PDB entry 5XTZ | X-ray diffraction, 2.10 A resolution | chains A and B of the 5 polymer chains in the assembly

== Chain A (and B) ==
Protein: YEATS domain-containing protein 4
Organism: Homo sapiens
Notes: chain B of this document is another copy of the same molecule, construct and numbering; everything in this record applies to it too
UniProtKB: O95619 (YETS4_HUMAN); residue numbers follow UniProt; this construct covers 15-159
Amino-acid sequence (163 residues; row label = number of the first residue in the row; numbers below 1 keep their minus sign (Gly-3 is residue -3)):
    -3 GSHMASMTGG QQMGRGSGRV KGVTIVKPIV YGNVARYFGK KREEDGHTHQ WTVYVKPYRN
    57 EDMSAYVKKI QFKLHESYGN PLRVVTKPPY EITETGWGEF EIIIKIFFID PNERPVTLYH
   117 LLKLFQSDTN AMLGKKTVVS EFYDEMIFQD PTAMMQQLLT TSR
Unresolved in the structure: -3 to 18, 158-159 (chain B: -3 to 17, 124-131, 158-159)
Construct notes: expression tag (-3 to 14)
From the paper describing this entry:
  - mutagenesis - W93A: decreased localization to chromatin occupancy
  - binding site for Thr-lys-ala-ala-arg-aly-ser-ala-pro-ala: His71, Ser73, Tyr74, Trp93, Gly94, Phe96

== Interface between chain A and chain B ==
Pairs across the interface (19):
  Ser123(A) - Pro85(B)
  Ser123(A) - Glu87(B)
  Asp124(A) - Thr48(B)
  Asp124(A) - Glu87(B)  hydrogen bond (backbone-side chain)
  Asp124(A) - Thr89(B)  hydrogen bond
  Thr125(A) - Thr48(B)
  Thr125(A) - Tyr50(B)
  Thr125(A) - Glu87(B)  hydrogen bond
  Met128(A) - Val30(B)  hydrophobic
  Met128(A) - Ala31(B)
  Met128(A) - Arg32(B)  hydrogen bond (backbone-side chain)
  Met128(A) - Gln46(B)
  Met128(A) - Thr133(B)
  Leu129(A) - Val30(B)  hydrophobic
  Leu129(A) - Val135(B)  hydrophobic
  Ser136(A) - Asn56(B)
  Glu137(A) - Asn56(B)  hydrogen bond (backbone-side chain)
  Phe138(A) - Asn56(B)
  Phe138(A) - Glu57(B)
Interface residues without a listed pair, chain A (12 interface residues in all): Asn126, Ala127, Gly130, Lys131
Interface residues without a listed pair, chain B (15 interface residues in all): Lys52, Asp58

== In short ==
Chain A and chain B form an interface of 12 and 15 residues respectively; the contacts include 5 hydrogen
bonds. Among the polar pairs are Asp124(A)-Glu87(B), Asp124(A)-Thr89(B) and Thr125(A)-Glu87(B). From the
paper: a binding site for Thr-lys-ala-ala-arg-aly-ser-ala-pro-ala at His71(A), Ser73(A) and Tyr74(A) among
others; W93A of chain A reduces localization to chromatin occupancy.
Both chains are YEATS domain-containing protein 4 (Homo sapiens). Entry 5XTZ (Crystal structure of GAS41 YEATS
bound to H3K27ac peptide) was determined by X-ray diffraction.
